PDB entry 3AJD | X-ray diffraction, 1.27 A resolution | chain A

# Chain A
Protein: Putative methyltransferase MJ0026
From: Methanocaldococcus jannaschii
Notes: EC 2.1.1.-
Reference sequence: Q60343 (Y026_METJA); numbering as in UniProt (aligned over 1-274)
Amino-acid sequence (274 residues; numbered 1 to 274; the number before each row is that of its first residue):
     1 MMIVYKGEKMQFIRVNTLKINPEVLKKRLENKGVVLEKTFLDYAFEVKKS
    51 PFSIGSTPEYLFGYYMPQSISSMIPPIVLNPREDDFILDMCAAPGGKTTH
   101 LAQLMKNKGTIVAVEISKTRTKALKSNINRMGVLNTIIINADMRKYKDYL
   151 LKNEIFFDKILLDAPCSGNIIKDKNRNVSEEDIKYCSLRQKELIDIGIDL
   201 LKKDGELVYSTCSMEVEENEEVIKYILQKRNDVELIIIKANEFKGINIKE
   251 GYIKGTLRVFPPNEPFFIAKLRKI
Not modelled in the structure: 1-8, 167-178
Curated features (UniProtKB/Swiss-Prot):
  - active site: Cys212 (Nucleophile)
  - binding site (S-adenosyl-L-methionine): Cys91 to Lys97, Glu115, Arg120, Asp142, Asp163, Asn169, Arg189
Disulfide bonds: Cys91-Cys186, Cys166-Cys212

# Overview
From UniProt: active-site residue Cys212 and 13 S-adenosyl-L-methionine-binding residues.
Chain A is Putative methyltransferase MJ0026 (Methanocaldococcus jannaschii); the structure, Crystal structure
of ATRM4, was determined by X-ray diffraction, deposited together with 3A4T.
